PDB entry 6Q1H | X-ray diffraction, 1.45 A resolution | chains A and G of the 8 polymer chains in the assembly

[Chain A (and G)]
Molecule: Bacterial protein ORF C62
Source organism: Pseudomonas aeruginosa
Notes: chain G of this document is another copy of the same molecule, construct and numbering; everything in this record applies to it too
UniProtKB: Q8GQ48 (Q8GQ48_PSEAI); residues 1-241 here correspond to UniProt positions 79-319 (UniProt number = residue number + 78)
Chain sequence (241 residues; each row starts with the number of its first residue):
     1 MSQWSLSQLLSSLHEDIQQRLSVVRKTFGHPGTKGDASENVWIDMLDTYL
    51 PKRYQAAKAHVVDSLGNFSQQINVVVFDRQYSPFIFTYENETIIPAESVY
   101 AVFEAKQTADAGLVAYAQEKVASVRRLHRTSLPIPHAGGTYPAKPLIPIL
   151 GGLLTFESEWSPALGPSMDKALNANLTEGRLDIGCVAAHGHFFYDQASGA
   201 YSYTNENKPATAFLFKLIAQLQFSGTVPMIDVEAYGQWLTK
Disordered / not traced: 1 (chain G: 1-2)
Construct notes: engineered mutation Asn73 (Asp151 in Q8GQ48)

[Interface between chain A and chain G]
Pairs across the interface (40):
  Arg20(A) - Tyr88(G)
  Arg20(A) - Glu89(G)  salt bridge
  Val23(A) - Tyr88(G)  hydrophobic
  Thr27(A) - Phe86(G)
  Phe28(A) - Phe86(G)  hydrophobic
  Phe28(A) - Tyr88(G)
  Phe28(A) - Glu91(G)
  Phe28(A) - Ile93(G)  hydrophobic
  His30(A) - His60(G)
  His30(A) - Gln71(G)
  Thr33(A) - His60(G)
  Thr33(A) - Gln71(G)
  Thr33(A) - Glu91(G)
  Asp36(A) - Lys58(G)  salt bridge
  Asp36(A) - Glu91(G)
  Ala37(A) - Glu89(G)
  Ala37(A) - Glu91(G)
  Asn40(A) - Glu89(G)  hydrogen bond
  Asn40(A) - Asn90(G)  hydrogen bond
  Val41(A) - Glu89(G)
  Lys58(A) - Asp36(G)  salt bridge
  His60(A) - His30(G)
  His60(A) - Thr33(G)
  Gln71(A) - His30(G)
  Gln71(A) - Thr33(G)
  Phe86(A) - Thr27(G)
  Phe86(A) - Phe28(G)  hydrophobic
  Tyr88(A) - Arg20(G)
  Tyr88(A) - Val23(G)  hydrophobic
  Tyr88(A) - Val24(G)  hydrophobic
  Tyr88(A) - Phe28(G)
  Glu89(A) - Arg20(G)  salt bridge
  Glu89(A) - Ala37(G)
  Glu89(A) - Asn40(G)  hydrogen bond
  Glu89(A) - Val41(G)
  Asn90(A) - Asn40(G)  hydrogen bond
  Glu91(A) - Phe28(G)
  Glu91(A) - Thr33(G)
  Glu91(A) - Asp36(G)
  Ile93(A) - Phe28(G)  hydrophobic
Other interface residues (no listed pair), chain A (21 interface residues in all): Gln19, Val24
Other interface residues (no listed pair), chain G (21 interface residues in all): Gln19

[In short]
The chain A/chain G interface involves 21 residues from each chain, with 4 hydrogen bonds and 4 salt bridges.
Polar contacts include Arg20(A)-Glu89(G), Asp36(A)-Lys58(G) and Asn40(A)-Glu89(G).
Both chains are Bacterial protein ORF C62 (Pseudomonas aeruginosa). Entry 6Q1H (Structure of P. aeruginosa
ATCC27853 NucC, cAAA-bound form) was determined by X-ray diffraction together with 6P7O, 6P7P, 6P7Q and 6UXG
from the same study.
